Entry 8I88 (electron microscopy, 3.70 A resolution); this record covers chains B and C of the 3 polymer chains in the assembly.

# Chain B
Name: Piwi domain-containing protein
Organism: Maribacter polysiphoniae
Reference sequence: A0A316E3U6 (A0A316E3U6_9FLAO); residue numbers follow UniProt; this construct covers 1-507
Sequence (507 residues; each row starts with the number of its first residue):
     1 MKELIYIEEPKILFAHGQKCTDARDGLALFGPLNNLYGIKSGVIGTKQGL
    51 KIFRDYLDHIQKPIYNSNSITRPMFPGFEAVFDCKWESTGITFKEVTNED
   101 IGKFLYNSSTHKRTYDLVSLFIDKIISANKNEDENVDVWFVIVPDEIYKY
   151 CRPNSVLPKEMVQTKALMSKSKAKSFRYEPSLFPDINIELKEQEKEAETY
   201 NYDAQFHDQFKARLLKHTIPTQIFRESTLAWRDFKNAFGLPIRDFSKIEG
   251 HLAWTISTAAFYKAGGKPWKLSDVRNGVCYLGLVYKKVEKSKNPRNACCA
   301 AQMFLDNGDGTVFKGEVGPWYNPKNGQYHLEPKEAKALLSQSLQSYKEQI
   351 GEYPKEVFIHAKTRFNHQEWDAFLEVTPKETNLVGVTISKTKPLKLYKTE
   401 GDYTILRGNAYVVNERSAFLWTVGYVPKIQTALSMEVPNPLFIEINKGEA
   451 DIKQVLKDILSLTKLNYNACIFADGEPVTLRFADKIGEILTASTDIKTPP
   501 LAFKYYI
Unresolved in the structure: 156-200
What the authors report for this chain:
  - mutagenesis - W320A: decreased catalytic activity

# Chain C
Name: TIR domain-containing protein
Organism: Maribacter polysiphoniae
Reference sequence: A0A316E683 (A0A316E683_9FLAO); residues 1-452 here = UniProt positions 1-452
Sequence (452 residues; each row starts with the number of its first residue):
     1 MRNKIFISHATPDDNDFTRWLALKLIGLGYEVWCDILFLDKGVDFWSNIE
    51 KVIREDTCKFLLVSSSYSNQREGVLKELAVAAKVKKQLKDDKFIIPLAID
   101 EQLSYDDINIDIVRLNAIDFKMSWARGLKDILEAFEKQKVPKEVADASKS
   151 NLLYQQIFLHDKSVIEKEEIYDSNWLSILSFPEELRFHEYNWMLPKRFDV
   201 RELTFPAVRYKNYLCTFAWAYDFTYHLPKTETYHKSKTIRIPTEEILSGS
   251 YDSNFIRNAECKRLIVQLLNKAFELRMKDKEVQEYEMSNKTAYWLEKGKL
   301 EKDKFEKTMLVGKQKDKNWHFAISGASKLYPFPVLMISSHIFFTADGKKL
   351 IDSSSVQHSSRRRQGKNWWNNTWRTKLLAFIKYLSDDDTSFYLEMGSEEK
   401 VFVSNEPVKFKGNVSYNIPEKNTLEEEAELSGFNQGEDIEELEELIENLE
   451 AE
Unresolved in the structure: 422-452
What the authors report for this chain:
  - mutagenesis - T11A, G42R, D44A, F45A, W46A, R54A, Y105A, I110G/V113G, D111A, R114Q, Y154A: decreased catalytic activity
  - catalytic residues: Glu77 (proposed by the authors, not directly observed)

# Interface between chain B and chain C
Pairs across the interface (74):
  Met1(B) with Ile170(C), hydrophobic; Lys409(C)
  Lys2(B) with Phe332(C); Lys409(C), hydrogen bond (backbone-backbone); Phe410(C); Lys411(C), hydrogen bond (backbone-backbone)
  Glu3(B) with Lys411(C), salt bridge; Asn413(C), hydrogen bond
  Leu4(B) with Phe410(C), hydrophobic; Lys411(C), hydrogen bond (backbone-backbone)
  Tyr6(B) with Val164(C); Val414(C), hydrophobic
  Gln18(B) with Ser148(C); Asn151(C)
  Lys19(B) with Asn151(C)
  Asp25(B) with Tyr154(C), hydrogen bond
  Ala28(B) with Trp20(C); Lys24(C)
  Leu29(B) with Lys24(C); Tyr154(C), hydrophobic
  Phe30(B) with Ala147(C); Asn151(C)
  Lys62(B) with Met122(C)
  Pro63(B) with Trp124(C)
  Tyr65(B) with Asp16(C); Trp124(C)
  Ser69(B) with Asp16(C)
  Met74(B) with Trp124(C), hydrophobic
  Pro76(B) with Trp124(C), hydrophobic
  Glu79(B) with Ala125(C)
  Ala80(B) with Ala125(C), hydrophobic
  Pro393(B) with Asn174(C); Trp175(C); Met336(C), hydrophobic
  Leu394(B) with Ser173(C); Trp175(C), hydrophobic
  Lys395(B) with Asp172(C); Ser173(C); Asn174(C)
  Leu396(B) with Asp172(C); Ser173(C); Phe410(C), hydrophobic
  Tyr397(B) with Tyr171(C); Asp172(C), hydrogen bond (backbone-backbone); Asn370(C); Trp373(C), hydrophobic; Arg374(C)
  Lys398(B) with Glu169(C); Asn370(C), hydrogen bond (backbone-side chain); Arg374(C); Tyr416(C), hydrogen bond
  Thr399(B) with Glu169(C); Ile170(C), hydrogen bond (side chain-backbone); Arg374(C)
  Gly401(B) with Asn370(C), hydrogen bond (backbone-side chain)
  Asp402(B) with Trp369(C); Asn370(C), hydrogen bond (backbone-backbone); Asn371(C)
  Tyr403(B) with Asn370(C), hydrogen bond (backbone-side chain); Tyr416(C); Ile418(C), hydrophobic; Pro419(C)
  Thr404(B) with Tyr416(C)
  Asn409(B) with Val414(C)
  Tyr411(B) with Phe410(C), hydrophobic
  Tyr425(B) with Tyr416(C), hydrophobic
  Pro427(B) with Lys162(C)
  Lys428(B) with Leu159(C); Lys162(C)
  Gln430(B) with Lys162(C); Pro419(C)
  Met435(B) with Lys366(C)
  Glu436(B) with Arg361(C), salt bridge; Gly365(C)
Interface residues without a listed pair, chain B (45 interface residues in all): His16, Cys20, Gln61, Glu400, Ile405, Leu406, Val437
Interface residues without a listed pair, chain C (47 interface residues in all): Leu23, Ser150, Ser163, Ser338, Ser339, Trp368, Leu377, Val408, Lys421

# Summary
Chain B and chain C form an interface of 45 and 47 residues respectively, with 12 hydrogen bonds and 2 salt
bridges. Among the polar pairs are Glu3(B)-Lys411(C), Glu436(B)-Arg361(C) and Glu3(B)-Asn413(C). From the
paper: the catalytic residue Glu77(C); T11A, G42R and D44A of chain C, among others, reduce catalytic
activity; 12 substitutions were tested in all.
Here chain B is Piwi domain-containing protein and chain C is TIR domain-containing protein, both from
Maribacter polysiphoniae. Entry 8I88 (Cryo-EM structure of TIR-APAZ/Ago-gRNA complex) was determined by
electron microscopy (same publication as 8I87).
